Entry 2R6G (X-ray diffraction, 2.80 A resolution); this record covers chains E and G of the 5 polymer chains in the assembly.

== Chain E ==
Molecule: Maltose-binding periplasmic protein
Organism: Escherichia coli
UniProtKB: P0AEX9 (MALE_ECOLI); residues 1-370 here correspond to UniProt positions 27-396 (UniProt number = residue number + 26)
Sequence (370 residues; row label = number of the first residue in the row):
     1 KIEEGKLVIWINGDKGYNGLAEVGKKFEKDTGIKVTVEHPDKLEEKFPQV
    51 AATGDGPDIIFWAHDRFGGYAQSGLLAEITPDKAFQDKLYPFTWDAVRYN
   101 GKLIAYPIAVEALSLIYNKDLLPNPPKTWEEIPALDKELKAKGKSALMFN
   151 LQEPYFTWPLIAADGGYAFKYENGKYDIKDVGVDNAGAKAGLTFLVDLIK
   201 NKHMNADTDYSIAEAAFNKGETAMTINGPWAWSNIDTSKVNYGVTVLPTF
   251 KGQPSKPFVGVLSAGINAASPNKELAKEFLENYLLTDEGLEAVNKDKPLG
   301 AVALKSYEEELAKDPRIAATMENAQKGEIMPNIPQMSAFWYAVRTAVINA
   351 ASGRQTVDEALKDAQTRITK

== Chain G ==
Molecule: Maltose transport system permease protein malG
Organism: Escherichia coli
UniProtKB: P68183 (MALG_ECOLI); numbering as in UniProt (aligned over 1-296)
Sequence (296 residues; each row starts with the number of its first residue):
     1 MAMVQPKSQKARLFITHLLLLLFIAAIMFPLLMVVAISLRQGNFATGSLI
    51 PEQISWDHWKLALGFSVEQADGRITPPPFPVLLWLWNSVKVAGISAIGIV
   101 ALSTTCAYAFARMRFPGKATLLKGMLIFQMFPAVLSLVALYALFDRLGEY
   151 IPFIGLNTHGGVIFAYLGGIALHVWTIKGYFETIDSSLEEAAALDGATPW
   201 QAFRLVLLPLSVPILAVVFILSFIAAITEVPVASLLLRDVNSYTLAVGMQ
   251 QYLNPQNYLWGDFAAAAVMSALPITIVFLLAQRWLVNGLTAGGVKG
Disordered / not traced: 1-6, 68-73

== Interface between chain E and chain G ==
Contacting residue pairs (32):
  Asn12(E) - Asn254(G)  hydrogen bond
  Asn12(E) - Pro255(G)
  Gly13(E) - Gln251(G)
  Asp14(E) - Asn254(G)
  Asp14(E) - Gln256(G)
  Tyr17(E) - Phe79(G)
  His39(E) - Phe79(G)
  His39(E) - Gln251(G)  hydrogen bond (backbone-side chain)
  Pro40(E) - Tyr243(G)
  Pro40(E) - Gln251(G)
  Asp41(E) - Ser234(G)  hydrogen bond
  Asp41(E) - Gln250(G)
  Asp41(E) - Gln251(G)
  Lys46(E) - Ser234(G)  hydrogen bond (side chain-backbone)
  Lys46(E) - Leu235(G)
  Val50(E) - Tyr141(G)
  Trp62(E) - Pro255(G)  hydrophobic
  Glu111(E) - Gln256(G)  hydrogen bond
  Ser211(E) - Ala45(G)  hydrogen bond (side chain-backbone)
  Ser211(E) - Thr46(G)  hydrogen bond (side chain-backbone)
  Glu214(E) - Asn43(G)
  Glu214(E) - Phe44(G)
  Ala215(E) - Thr46(G)
  Asn218(E) - Phe44(G)
  Lys219(E) - Glu52(G)  salt bridge
  Trp230(E) - Gln256(G)
  Trp230(E) - Asn257(G)
  Asn234(E) - Gly42(G)
  Asn234(E) - Asn43(G)  hydrogen bond (side chain-backbone)
  Asn234(E) - Phe44(G)
  Thr237(E) - Gln41(G)  hydrogen bond (backbone-side chain)
  Ser238(E) - Gln41(G)
Also at the interface, not in a pair above, chain E (24 interface residues in all): Lys15, Gln49, Tyr210, Ile212
Also at the interface, not in a pair above, chain G (20 interface residues in all): Pro78, Val138

== Overview ==
24 residues of chain E face 20 of chain G across their interface; the contacts include 9 hydrogen bonds and 1
salt bridge. Polar pairs include Lys219(E)-Glu52(G), Asn12(E)-Asn254(G) and His39(E)-Gln251(G).
Chain E is Maltose-binding periplasmic protein and chain G is Maltose transport system permease protein malG,
both from Escherichia coli; the structure, The Crystal Structure of the E. coli Maltose Transporter, was
determined by X-ray diffraction.
